8XYX - chains A and C of the 4 polymer chains in the assembly; structure by electron microscopy, 2.80 A resolution.

[Chain A]
Protein: MT-a70 family protein
Source organism: Tetrahymena thermophila SB210
UniProt: Q22GC0 (Q22GC0_TETTS); residues 1-372 here correspond to UniProt positions 57-428 (UniProt number = residue number + 56)
Amino-acid sequence (378 residues; row label = number of the first residue in the row; numbers below 1 keep their minus sign (Gly-5 is residue -5)):
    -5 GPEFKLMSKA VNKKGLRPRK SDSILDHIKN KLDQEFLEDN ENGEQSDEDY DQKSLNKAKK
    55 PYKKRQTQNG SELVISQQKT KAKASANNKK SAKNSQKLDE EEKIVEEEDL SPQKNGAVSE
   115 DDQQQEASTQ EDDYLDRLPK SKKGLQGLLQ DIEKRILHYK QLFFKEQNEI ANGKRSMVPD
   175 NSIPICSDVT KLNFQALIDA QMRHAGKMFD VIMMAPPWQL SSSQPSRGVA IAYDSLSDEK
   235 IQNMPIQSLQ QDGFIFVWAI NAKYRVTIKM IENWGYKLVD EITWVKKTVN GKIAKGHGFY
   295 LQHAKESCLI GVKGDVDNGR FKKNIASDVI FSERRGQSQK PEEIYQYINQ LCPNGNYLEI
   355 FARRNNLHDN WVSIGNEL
Not modelled in the structure: -5 to 136, 215-227
Construct notes: expression tag (-5 to 0); engineered mutation Ala209 (Asp265 in Q22GC0)
Small-molecule neighbours: S-adenosylmethionine (SAM): Ser181, Asp182, Val183, Thr184, Ala209, Pro210, Pro211, Asp228, Leu230, Ser332, Gln333, Lys334, Phe355, Ala356, Arg357, Asn360, Gly369, Asn370, Glu371
From the paper describing this entry:
  - mutagenesis - D209A: abolished catalytic activity (proposed by the authors, not directly observed)
  - mutagenesis - R221A, K280E, K286A/K289E: decreased binding to DNA
  - mutagenesis - H291F: abolished catalytic activity

[Chain C]
Protein: Myb-like DNA-binding domain protein
Source organism: Tetrahymena thermophila SB210
UniProt: Q22VV9 (Q22VV9_TETTS); residues 2-360 here = UniProt positions 2-360
Amino-acid sequence (364 residues; numbered -3 to 360; the number before each row is that of its first residue; numbers below 1 keep their minus sign (Gly-3 is residue -3)):
    -3 GPGRPSLKKG KFQHNQSKSL WNYTLSPGWR EEEVKILKSA LQLFGIGKWK KIMESGCLPG
    57 KSIGQIYMQT QRLLGQQSLG DFMGLQIDLE AVFNQNMKKQ DVLRKNNCII NTGDNPTKEE
   117 RKRRIEQNRK IYGLSAKQIA EIKLPKVKKH APQYMTLEDI ENEKFTNLEI LTHLYNLKAE
   177 IVRRLAEQGE TIAQPSIIKS LNNLNHNLEQ NQNSNSSTET KVTLEQSGKK KYKVLAIEET
   237 ELQNGPIATN SQKKSINGKR KNNRKINSDS EGNEEDISLE DIDSQESEIN SEEIVEDDEE
   297 DEQIEEPSKI KKRKKNPEQE SEEDDIEEDQ EEDELVVNEE EIFEDDDDDE DNQDSSEDDD
   357 DDED
Not modelled in the structure: -3 to 151, 183-360
Construct notes: expression tag (-3 to 1)

[How chain A and chain C interact]
Pairs across the interface (21):
  Leu139(A) - Ile177(C)
  Leu139(A) - Leu181(C)  hydrophobic
  Leu142(A) - Leu153(C)  hydrophobic
  Leu142(A) - Ile177(C)  hydrophobic
  Leu143(A) - Ile177(C)  hydrophobic
  Leu143(A) - Val178(C)  hydrophobic
  Asp145(A) - Leu153(C)
  Ile146(A) - Leu153(C)  hydrophobic
  Ile146(A) - Leu170(C)  hydrophobic
  Ile146(A) - Leu173(C)  hydrophobic
  Ile146(A) - Lys174(C)
  Arg149(A) - Leu153(C)
  Arg149(A) - Glu157(C)  salt bridge
  Arg149(A) - Leu170(C)
  Ile150(A) - Leu170(C)  hydrophobic
  Tyr153(A) - Glu157(C)  hydrogen bond
  Tyr153(A) - Ile166(C)  hydrophobic
  Tyr153(A) - Leu167(C)
  Lys154(A) - Leu167(C)
  Leu156(A) - Asn163(C)
  Phe157(A) - Asn163(C)
Also at the interface, not in a pair above, chain A (13 interface residues in all): Glu147, Glu160
Also at the interface, not in a pair above, chain C (13 interface residues in all): Leu164, Tyr171

[In short]
Chain A and chain C each contribute 13 residues to their interface; the contacts include 1 hydrogen bond and 1
salt bridge. Among the polar pairs are Arg149(A)-Glu157(C) and Tyr153(A)-Glu157(C). Chain A binds
S-adenosylmethionine. From the paper: R221A, K280E and K286A/K289E of chain A reduce binding to DNA; D209A and
H291F of chain A abolish catalytic activity.
Here chain A is MT-a70 family protein and chain C is Myb-like DNA-binding domain protein, both from
Tetrahymena thermophila SB210. Entry 8XYX (Cryo-EM structure of SAM-bound Tetrahymena DNA methyltransferase
complex MTA1c (D209A)) was determined by electron microscopy together with 8XYL, 8XYP, 8XYQ, 9U92, 9U9K and
9VU6 from the same study.
